9C3A - chains G and N of the 19 polymer chains in the assembly; structure by electron microscopy, 3.10 A resolution.

== Chain G ==
Molecule: Major capsid protein
From: Shigella phage Sf14
UniProtKB: A0A2K9VK95 (A0A2K9VK95_9CAUD); numbering as in UniProt (aligned over 1-367)
Chain sequence (367 residues; numbered 1 to 367; the number before each row is that of its first residue):
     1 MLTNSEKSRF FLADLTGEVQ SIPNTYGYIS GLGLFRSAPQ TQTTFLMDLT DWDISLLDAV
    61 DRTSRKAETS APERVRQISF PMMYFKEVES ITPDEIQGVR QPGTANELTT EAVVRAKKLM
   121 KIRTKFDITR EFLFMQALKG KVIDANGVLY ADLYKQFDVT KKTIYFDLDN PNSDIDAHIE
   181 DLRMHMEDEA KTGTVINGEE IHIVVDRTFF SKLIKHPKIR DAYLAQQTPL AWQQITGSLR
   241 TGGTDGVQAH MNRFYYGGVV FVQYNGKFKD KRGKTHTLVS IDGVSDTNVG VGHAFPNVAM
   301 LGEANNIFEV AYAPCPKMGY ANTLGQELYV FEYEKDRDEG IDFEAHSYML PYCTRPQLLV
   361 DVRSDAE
Not modelled in the structure: 1

== Chain N ==
Molecule: Putative structural protein
From: Shigella phage Sf14
UniProtKB: A0A2K9VKC2 (A0A2K9VKC2_9CAUD); residues 1-125 here = UniProt positions 1-125
Chain sequence (125 residues; row label = number of the first residue in the row):
     1 MAYQGFTKLG EREPLNDIIL WEEITPTGHS RKEYAPVAST EYRVGEVLKA DGSKVAAGQE
    61 AQADSVCIVN FYADLQLSYH GQLKVVGIYR DAELKDLLKL ESGVDAAAVK SALKAKGIDF
   121 VPTGL
Not modelled in the structure: 1

== Chain G / chain N interface ==
Pairs across the interface (44; chain G residue first):
  Leu46(G) with Leu9(N), hydrophobic
  Asp53(G) with Leu125(N)
  Ile54(G) with Leu125(N)
  Ser55(G) with Gly124(N); Leu125(N)
  Ala67(G) with Val121(N); Pro122(N)
  Glu68(G) with Val121(N); Pro122(N)
  Thr69(G) with Leu20(N); Lys95(N); Val121(N); Pro122(N), hydrogen bond (backbone-backbone); Thr123(N); Gly124(N), hydrogen bond (backbone-backbone)
  Ser70(G) with Lys95(N), hydrogen bond (backbone-side chain); Thr123(N); Gly124(N)
  Ala71(G) with Thr123(N); Gly124(N); Leu125(N), hydrophobic
  Pro72(G) with Asp17(N); Leu97(N)
  Arg74(G) with Glu11(N), salt bridge
  Val75(G) with Glu11(N); Arg12(N), hydrogen bond (backbone-backbone)
  Arg76(G) with Gly10(N); Glu11(N)
  Gln77(G) with Leu9(N), hydrogen bond (backbone-backbone); Gly10(N)
  Ile78(G) with Thr7(N)
  Ser79(G) with Thr7(N), hydrogen bond
  Pro81(G) with Ala2(N)
  Leu149(G) with Ala2(N); Gly5(N)
  Tyr150(G) with Ala2(N), hydrogen bond (backbone-backbone); Gly5(N)
  Ala151(G) with Gly5(N)
  Asp152(G) with Gly5(N), hydrogen bond (backbone-backbone)
  Lys155(G) with Gln4(N); Phe6(N); Lys8(N), hydrogen bond (backbone-side chain)
  Gln156(G) with Thr7(N); Lys8(N)
Interface residues without a listed pair, chain G (25 interface residues in all): Glu73, Asp158

== Overview ==
25 residues of chain G face 19 of chain N across their interface; the contacts include 9 hydrogen bonds and 1
salt bridge. Polar contacts include Arg74(G)-Glu11(N), Ser70(G)-Lys95(N) and Ser79(G)-Thr7(N).
Chain G is Major capsid protein and chain N is Putative structural protein, both from Shigella phage Sf14; the
structure, Bacteriophage Sf14 Capsid Empty Icosahedral reconstruction, was determined by electron microscopy
together with 9C2D, 9C39 and 9C3B from the same study.
